3Q8Y - chain A; structure by X-ray diffraction, 2.70 A resolution.

[Chain A]
Protein: Nucleoside diphosphate kinase
From: Staphylococcus aureus subsp. aureus
Notes: EC 2.7.4.6
UniProtKB: Q5HFV4 (NDK_STAAC); residue numbers follow UniProt; this construct covers 1-149
Amino-acid sequence (157 residues; row label = number of the first residue in the row):
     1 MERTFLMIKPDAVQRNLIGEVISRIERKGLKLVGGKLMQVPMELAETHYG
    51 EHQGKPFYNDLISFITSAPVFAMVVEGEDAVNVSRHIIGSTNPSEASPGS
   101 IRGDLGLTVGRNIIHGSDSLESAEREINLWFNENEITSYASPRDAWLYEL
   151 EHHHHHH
Not modelled in the structure: 150-157
Differences from the reference sequence: expression tag (150-157)
Ion coordination: vanadate ion near His115 (its only coordinating residue here)
Residues lining bound ligands: ADP (adenosine-5'-diphosphate): Lys9, Tyr49, Glu51, His52, Phe57, Leu61, Thr91, Arg102, Val109, Gly110, Asn112, Asp118
Swiss-Prot annotation at these positions:
  - active site: His115 (Pros-phosphohistidine intermediate)
  - binding site (ATP): Lys9, Phe57, Arg85, Thr91, Arg102, Asn112

[In short]
Ligands of chain A: ADP. Curated annotation (UniProt) lists active-site residue His115 and 6 ATP-binding
residues.
Chain A is Nucleoside diphosphate kinase (Staphylococcus aureus subsp. aureus); the structure, Crystal
structure of Staphylococcus aureus nucleoside diphosphate kinase complexed with ADP and Vanadate, was
determined by X-ray diffraction, deposited together with 3Q83, 3Q86, 3Q89, 3Q8U and 3Q8V.
